Entry 6PW4 (electron microscopy, 3.53 A resolution); this record covers chains B and C of the 4 polymer chains in the assembly.

Chain B (and C):
Protein: TRP-like ion channel
Source organism: Chlamydomonas reinhardtii
Notes: chain C of this document is another copy of the same molecule, construct and numbering; everything in this record applies to it too
UniProtKB: Q0Z852 (Q0Z852_CHLRE); residues 1-901 here = UniProt positions 1-901
Chain sequence (901 residues; numbered 1 to 901; the number before each row is that of its first residue):
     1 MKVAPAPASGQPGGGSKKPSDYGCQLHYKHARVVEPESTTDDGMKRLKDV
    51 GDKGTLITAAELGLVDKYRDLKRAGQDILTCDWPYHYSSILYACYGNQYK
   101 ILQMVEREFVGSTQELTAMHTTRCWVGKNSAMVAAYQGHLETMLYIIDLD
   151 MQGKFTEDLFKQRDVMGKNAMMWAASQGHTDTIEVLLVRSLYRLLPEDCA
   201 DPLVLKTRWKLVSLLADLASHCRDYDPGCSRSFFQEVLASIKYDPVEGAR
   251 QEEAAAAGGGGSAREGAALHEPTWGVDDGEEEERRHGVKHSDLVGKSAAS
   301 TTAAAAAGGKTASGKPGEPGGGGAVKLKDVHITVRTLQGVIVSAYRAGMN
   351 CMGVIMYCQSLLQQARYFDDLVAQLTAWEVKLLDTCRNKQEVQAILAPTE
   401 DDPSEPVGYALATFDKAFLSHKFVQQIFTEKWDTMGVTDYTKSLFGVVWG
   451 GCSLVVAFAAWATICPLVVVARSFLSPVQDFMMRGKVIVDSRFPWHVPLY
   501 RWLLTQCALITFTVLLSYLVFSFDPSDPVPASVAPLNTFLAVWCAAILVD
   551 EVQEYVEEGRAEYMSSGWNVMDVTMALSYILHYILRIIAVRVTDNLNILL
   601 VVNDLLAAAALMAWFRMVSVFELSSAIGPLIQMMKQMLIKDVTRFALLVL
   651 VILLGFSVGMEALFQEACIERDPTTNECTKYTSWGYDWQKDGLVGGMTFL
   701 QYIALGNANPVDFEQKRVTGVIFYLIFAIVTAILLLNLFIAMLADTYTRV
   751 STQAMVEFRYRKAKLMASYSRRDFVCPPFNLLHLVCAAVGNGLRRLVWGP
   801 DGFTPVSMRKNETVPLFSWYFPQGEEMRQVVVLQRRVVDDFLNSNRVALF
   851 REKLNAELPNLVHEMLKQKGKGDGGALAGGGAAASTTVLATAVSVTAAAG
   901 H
Unresolved in the structure: 1-16, 281-326, 444-492, 666-717, 784-812, 868-901 (chain C: 1-16, 34-52, 247-323, 667-716, 794-804, 870-901)
Residues lining bound ligands:
  - palmitoyl-linoleoyl phosphatidylcholine (CPL; 1-palmitoyl-2-linoleoyl-sn-glycero-3-phosphocholine): Met435, Val437, Tyr440, Tyr500
  - PI(4,5)P2 dipalmitoyl (16:0,16:0) (PIK; (2S)-3-{[(R)-hydroxy{[(1R,2R,3S,4R,5R,6S)-2,3,6-trihydroxy-4,5-bis(phosphonooxy)cyclohexyl]oxy}phosphoryl]oxy}propane-1,2-diyl dihexadecanoate), molecule 1: Phe414, Met564, Ser565, Ser566, Gly567, Trp568, Val570, Met571, Asp604, Ala608, Leu611, Met612, Phe615, Ile631, Met634, Lys635, Leu638, Ile639
  - PI(4,5)P2 dipalmitoyl (16:0,16:0) (PIK), molecule 2: Trp432, Val437, Thr438, Thr441, Lys442, Leu499, Trp502, Leu503, Val620, Phe621, Leu623, Ser624, Ser625, Ala626, Ile627
From the paper describing this entry:
  - binding site for the ligand PIO: Lys442, Lys762
  - conformationally variable residues (side-chain flip): Gln632, Arg761

How chain B and chain C interact:
Residue-residue contacts - 131 pairs, chain B then chain C:
  Asp21(B) with Asp158(C); Lys161(C); Arg193(C), salt bridge; Tyr357(C), hydrogen bond (backbone-side chain)
  Tyr22(B) with Met349(C), hydrogen bond; Tyr357(C), hydrophobic
  Cys24(B) with Lys161(C)
  Gln25(B) with Lys161(C); Tyr409(C)
  Leu26(B) with Gly353(C); Ser404(C); Glu405(C); Tyr409(C), hydrophobic
  His27(B) with Pro403(C); Ser404(C)
  Tyr28(B) with Pro403(C), hydrogen bond (backbone-backbone); Ser404(C); Glu405(C); Glu812(C); Pro815(C); Phe821(C), hydrophobic
  His30(B) with Glu812(C)
  Arg32(B) with Glu400(C), salt bridge; Phe821(C)
  Val34(B) with Gln823(C)
  Ser38(B) with Gln823(C), hydrogen bond
  Thr40(B) with Ser818(C), hydrogen bond (side chain-backbone); Trp819(C); Glu826(C)
  Asp41(B) with Glu826(C)
  Lys45(B) with Val487(C), hydrogen bond (side chain-backbone)
  Arg46(B) with Ile488(C)
  Lys48(B) with Arg484(C)
  Asp49(B) with Arg484(C); Gly485(C), hydrogen bond (side chain-backbone); Val487(C); Ile488(C); Phe493(C)
  Val50(B) with Ile488(C), hydrophobic; Arg492(C)
  Glu61(B) with Arg492(C), salt bridge
  Tyr85(B) with Ser491(C), hydrogen bond (side chain-backbone); Arg492(C)
  Tyr92(B) with Arg492(C), hydrogen bond
  Trp125(B) with Trp449(C), hydrophobic
  Tyr136(B) with Met435(C), hydrogen bond (side chain-backbone)
  Gln137(B) with Thr434(C)
  Leu140(B) with Asn388(C)
  Val165(B) with Phe445(C)
  Met166(B) with Tyr440(C), hydrophobic; Ser443(C); Gly446(C)
  Lys168(B) with Asp439(C), salt bridge
  Trp173(B) with Tyr440(C), hydrophobic
  Ser176(B) with Asp439(C)
  Gln177(B) with Thr429(C); Asp433(C); Met435(C); Gly436(C), hydrogen bond (side chain-backbone)
  Gly178(B) with Gln426(C)
  His179(B) with Gln426(C)
  Thr180(B) with Gln426(C)
  Asp181(B) with Arg387(C); Asn388(C); Lys389(C); Gln426(C), hydrogen bond
  Val276(B) with Val847(C); Arg851(C)
  Asp278(B) with Phe850(C)
  Gly279(B) with Arg846(C); Phe850(C)
  Glu280(B) with Arg335(C), salt bridge; Arg846(C), hydrogen bond (backbone-side chain)
  Val330(B) with Arg387(C)
  Tyr367(B) with Arg759(C)
  Arg644(B) with Ala626(C), hydrogen bond (side chain-backbone)
  Phe645(B) with Leu630(C), hydrophobic
  Leu648(B) with Leu630(C), hydrophobic; Ile631(C), hydrophobic; Met634(C), hydrophobic
  Val651(B) with Trp614(C)
  Ile652(B) with Phe615(C), hydrophobic
  Leu654(B) with Trp614(C), hydrophobic
  Gly655(B) with Leu611(C); Trp614(C)
  Phe656(B) with Leu611(C), hydrophobic
  Val658(B) with Val520(C), hydrophobic; Phe521(C), hydrophobic; Ala610(C), hydrophobic
  Gly659(B) with Ala607(C)
  Glu661(B) with Val520(C); Phe521(C)
  Ala662(B) with Asn603(C); Ala607(C), hydrophobic
  Leu663(B) with Asp604(C); Ala607(C), hydrophobic
  Gln665(B) with Phe523(C); Asn603(C)
  Thr719(B) with Val601(C)
  Gly720(B) with Leu600(C); Asp604(C)
  Phe723(B) with Asp604(C)
  Phe727(B) with Ala607(C), hydrophobic; Ala608(C); Leu611(C), hydrophobic
  Ile733(B) with Val642(C), hydrophobic
  Leu734(B) with Met634(C), hydrophobic; Leu638(C), hydrophobic
  Leu736(B) with Phe739(C), hydrophobic
  Asn737(B) with Met637(C), hydrogen bond; Leu743(C)
  Leu738(B) with Leu630(C), hydrophobic; Met634(C), hydrophobic
  Ile740(B) with Leu743(C); Ala744(C)
  Ala741(B) with Leu630(C), hydrophobic; Met633(C), hydrophobic; Tyr747(C), hydrophobic
  Ala744(B) with Tyr747(C), hydrophobic
  Asp745(B) with Tyr747(C)
  Ala856(B) with Arg851(C), hydrogen bond (backbone-side chain)
  Pro859(B) with Arg851(C); Leu854(C)
  Asn860(B) with Arg851(C), hydrogen bond
  Val862(B) with Leu858(C), hydrophobic; Leu861(C); Met865(C), hydrophobic
  Met865(B) with Gln868(C)
  Leu866(B) with Leu861(C); Glu864(C); Gln868(C)
Other interface residues (no listed pair), chain B (84 interface residues in all): Ser20, Glu35, Thr39, Tyr95, Val126, Asp277, Asp329, Leu647, Val718, His863
Other interface residues (no listed pair), chain C (92 interface residues in all): Arg189, Leu194, Lys422, Lys486, Asp490, Ser517, Met617, Val618, Phe621, Ile627, Ile740, Thr813, Pro822, Lys853, Asn855

Summary:
84 residues of chain B and 92 residues of chain C are in contact, with 17 hydrogen bonds and 5 salt bridges.
Among the polar pairs are Asp21(B)-Arg193(C), Arg32(B)-Glu400(C) and Glu61(B)-Arg492(C). The paper reports a
binding site for the ligand PIO at Lys442(B) and Lys762(B); conformational variability at Gln632(B) and
Arg761(B).
Chain B and chain C are both TRP-like ion channel (Chlamydomonas reinhardtii); the structure, Cryo-EM
Structure of Thermo-Sensitive TRP Channel TRP1 from the Alga Chlamydomonas reinhardtii in Detergent, was
determined by electron microscopy (same publication as 6PW5).
